Entry 7MIB (electron microscopy, 5.80 A resolution (low resolution: residue-level contacts below are approximate; hydrogen-bond / salt-bridge calls are withheld)); this record covers chains B and J of the 10 polymer chains in the assembly.

# Chain B
Protein: CRISPR-associated exonuclease Cas4/endonuclease Cas1 fusion
From: Geobacter sulfurreducens
Notes: EC 3.1.-.-, 3.1.12.1
UniProtKB: Q74H36 (CS4F1_GEOSL); residues 1-559 here = UniProt positions 1-559
Sequence (559 residues; row label = number of the first residue in the row):
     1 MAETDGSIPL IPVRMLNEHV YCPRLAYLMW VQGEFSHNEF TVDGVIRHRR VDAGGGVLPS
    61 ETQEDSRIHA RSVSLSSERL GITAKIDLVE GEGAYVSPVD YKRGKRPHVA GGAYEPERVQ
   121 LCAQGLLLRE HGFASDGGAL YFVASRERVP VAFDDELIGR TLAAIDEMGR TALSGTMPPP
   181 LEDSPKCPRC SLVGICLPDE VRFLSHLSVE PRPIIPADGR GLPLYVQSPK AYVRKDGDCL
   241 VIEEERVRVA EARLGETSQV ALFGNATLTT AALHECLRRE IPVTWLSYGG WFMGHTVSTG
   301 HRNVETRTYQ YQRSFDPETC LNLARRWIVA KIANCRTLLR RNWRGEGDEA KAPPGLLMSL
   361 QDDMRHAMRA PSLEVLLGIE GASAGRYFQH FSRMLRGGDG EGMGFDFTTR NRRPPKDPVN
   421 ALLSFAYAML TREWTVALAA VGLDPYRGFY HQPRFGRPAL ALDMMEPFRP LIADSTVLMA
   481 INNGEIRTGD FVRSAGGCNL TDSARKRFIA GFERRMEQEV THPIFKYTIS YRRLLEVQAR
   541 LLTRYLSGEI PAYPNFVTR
Disordered / not traced: 1-220, 559
UniProt features mapped onto this chain:
  - binding site ([4Fe-4S] cluster): Cys22, Cys187, Cys190, Cys196
  - binding site (Mn(2+)): Asp87, Asp100, Glu380, His451, Glu466
What the authors report for this chain:
  - specificity-determining residues: Glu18
  - specificity-determining residues: Arg14, Leu25, Leu192 (by similarity / conservation)
  - mutagenesis - H48G, D100A: decreased catalytic activity
  - mutagenesis - S191A: decreased catalytic activity on Gsu-PAM
  - mutagenesis - E18Y: abolished catalytic activity on both PAMs

# Chain J
Molecule: 45-nt DNA strand
Sequence (45 nucleotides; numbered 36 to 80; the number before each row is that of its first residue):
    36 CAATGAGGCC GGGGCATCAT GGCCCCGGAA TACGGCTCTT TTCCG

# How chain B and chain J interact
Contacting residue pairs (10; chain B residue first):
  Asp362(B) with DT74(J)
  His366(B) with DT74(J)
  Glu374(B) with DC71(J)
  Gly378(B) with DC71(J); DT72(J); DC73(J)
  Ala382(B) with DC73(J); DT74(J)
  Arg386(B) with DT74(J); DT75(J)
Interface residues without a listed pair, chain B (8 interface residues in all): Val375, Ile379

# In short
Chain B and chain J form an interface of 8 and 5 residues respectively. Curated annotation (UniProt) lists 4
[4Fe-4S] cluster-binding residues and 5 Mn2+-binding residues on chain B. The paper reports that H48G and
D100A of chain B reduce catalytic activity; specificity determinants Glu18(B), Arg14(B) and Leu25(B) among
others; 4 substitutions were tested in all.
Chain B is CRISPR-associated exonuclease Cas4/endonuclease Cas1 fusion (Geobacter sulfurreducens) and chain J
is a 45-nt DNA strand; the structure, Half integration complex of Cas4/Cas1/Cas2 with Cas4 still on the
Non-PAM side, was determined by electron microscopy, deposited together with 7MI4, 7MI5, 7MI9 and 7MID.
